PDB entry 7MKN | electron microscopy, 3.30 A resolution | chains D and T of the 9 polymer chains in the assembly

# Chain D
Molecule: DNA-directed RNA polymerase subunit beta'
Organism: Escherichia coli (strain K12)
Notes: EC 2.7.7.6
Reference sequence: A0A6D2WUT6 (A0A6D2WUT6_ECOLI); numbering as in UniProt (aligned over 14-1376)
Chain sequence (1363 residues; row label = number of the first residue in the row):
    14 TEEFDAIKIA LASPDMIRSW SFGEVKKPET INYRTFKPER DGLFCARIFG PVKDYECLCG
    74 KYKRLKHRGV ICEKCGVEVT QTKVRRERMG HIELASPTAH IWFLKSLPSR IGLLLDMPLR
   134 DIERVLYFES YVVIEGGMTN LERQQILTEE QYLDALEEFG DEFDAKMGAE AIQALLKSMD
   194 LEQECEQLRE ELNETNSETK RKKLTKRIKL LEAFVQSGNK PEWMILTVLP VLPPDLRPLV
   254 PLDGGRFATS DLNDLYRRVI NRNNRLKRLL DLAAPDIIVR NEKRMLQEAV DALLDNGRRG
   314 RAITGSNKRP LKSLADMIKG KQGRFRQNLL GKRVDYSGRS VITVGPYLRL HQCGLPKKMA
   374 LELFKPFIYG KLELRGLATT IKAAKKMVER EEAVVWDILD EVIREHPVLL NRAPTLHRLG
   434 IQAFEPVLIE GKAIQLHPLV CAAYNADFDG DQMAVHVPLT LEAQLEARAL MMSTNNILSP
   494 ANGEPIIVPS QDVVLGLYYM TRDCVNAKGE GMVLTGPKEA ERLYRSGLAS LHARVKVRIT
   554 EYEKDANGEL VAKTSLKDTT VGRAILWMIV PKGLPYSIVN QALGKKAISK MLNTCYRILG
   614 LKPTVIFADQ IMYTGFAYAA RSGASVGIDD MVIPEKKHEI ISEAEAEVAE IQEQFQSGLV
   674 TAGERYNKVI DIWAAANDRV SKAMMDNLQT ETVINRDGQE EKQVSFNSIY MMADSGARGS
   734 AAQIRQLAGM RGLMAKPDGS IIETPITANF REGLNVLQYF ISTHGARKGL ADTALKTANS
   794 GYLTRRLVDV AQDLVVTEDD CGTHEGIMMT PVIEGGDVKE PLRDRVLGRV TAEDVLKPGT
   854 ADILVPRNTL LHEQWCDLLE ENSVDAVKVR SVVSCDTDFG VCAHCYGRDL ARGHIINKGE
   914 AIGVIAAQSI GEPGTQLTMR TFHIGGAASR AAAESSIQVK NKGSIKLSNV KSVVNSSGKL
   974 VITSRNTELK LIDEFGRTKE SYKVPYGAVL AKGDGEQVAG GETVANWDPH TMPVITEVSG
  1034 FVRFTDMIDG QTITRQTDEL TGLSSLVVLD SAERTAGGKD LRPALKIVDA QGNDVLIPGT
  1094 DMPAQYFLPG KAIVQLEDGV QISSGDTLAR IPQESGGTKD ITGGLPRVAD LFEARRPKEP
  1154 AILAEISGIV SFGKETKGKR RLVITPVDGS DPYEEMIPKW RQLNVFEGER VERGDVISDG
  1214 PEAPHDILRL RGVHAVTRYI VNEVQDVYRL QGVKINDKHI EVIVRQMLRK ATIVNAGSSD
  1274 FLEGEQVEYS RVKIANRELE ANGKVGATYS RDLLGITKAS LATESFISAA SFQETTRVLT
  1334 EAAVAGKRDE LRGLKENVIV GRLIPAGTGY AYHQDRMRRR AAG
Not modelled in the structure: 932-945, 1126-1134
Metal / ion sites: Zn2+ site 1: Cys70, Cys72, Cys85, Cys88; Mg2+: Asp462, Asp464 (shared with 1 residue of chain R); Zn2+ site 2: Cys814, Cys888, Cys895, Cys898
Ligand contacts: CMPcPP (2TM; 5'-O-[(S)-hydroxy{[(S)-hydroxy(phosphonooxy)phosphoryl]methyl}phosphoryl]cytidine): Arg425, Pro427, Asn458, Asp460, Asp462, Arg731

# Chain T
Molecule: 29-nt DNA strand
Organism: Escherichia coli K-12
Sequence (29 nucleotides; row label = number of the first residue in the row):
     1 GGGTATTCGC CGTGTACCTC TCCTAGCCC

# How chain D and chain T interact
Pairs across the interface - 30 pairs, chain D then chain T:
  Thr212(D) with DG3(T), hydrogen bond to the phosphate
  Arg259(D) with DT24(T), salt bridge to the phosphate; DA25(T), salt bridge to the phosphate
  Phe260(D) with DT24(T), phosphate contact
  Arg311(D) with DC11(T), salt bridge to the phosphate
  Ser319(D) with DA25(T), hydrogen bond to the phosphate
  Lys334(D) with DG14(T), salt bridge to the phosphate; DT15(T), salt bridge to the phosphate
  Arg339(D) with DT13(T), salt bridge to the phosphate; DG14(T), phosphate contact; DT15(T), salt bridge to the phosphate
  Arg346(D) with DC17(T), salt bridge to the phosphate
  Arg352(D) with DA16(T), sugar contact; DC17(T), sugar contact
  Ala426(D) with DT15(T), base contact; DA16(T), sugar contact
  Pro427(D) with DG14(T), base contact; DT15(T), base contact
  Thr790(D) with DG14(T), base contact
  Ala791(D) with DG14(T), sugar contact
  Gly794(D) with DG14(T), sugar contact
  Tyr795(D) with DG12(T), sugar contact; DT13(T), phosphate contact; DG14(T), sugar contact
  Arg798(D) with DT13(T), salt bridge to the phosphate
  Gln1326(D) with DG12(T), phosphate contact
  Glu1327(D) with DC11(T), phosphate contact; DG12(T), hydrogen bond to the phosphate
  Arg1330(D) with DC10(T), hydrogen bond to the phosphate; DC11(T), salt bridge to the phosphate
Other interface residues (no listed pair), chain D (23 interface residues in all): Ser210, Glu211, Lys1172, Thr1329
Other interface residues (no listed pair), chain T (13 interface residues in all): DA5, DC23

# Overview
The interface between chain D and chain T involves 23 residues on one side and 13 on the other, with 4
hydrogen bonds and 10 salt bridges. Among the polar pairs are Thr212(D)-DG3(T), Ser319(D)-DA25(T) and
Glu1327(D)-DG12(T). Chain D binds CMPcPP.
Here chain D is DNA-directed RNA polymerase subunit beta' (Escherichia coli (strain K12)) and chain T is a
29-nt DNA strand (Escherichia coli K-12). Entry 7MKN (Escherichia coli RNA polymerase and RapA elongation
complex) was determined by electron microscopy together with 7MKP, 7MKO and 7MKQ from the same study.
